PDB entry 1B90 | X-ray diffraction, 2.50 A resolution | chain A

[Chain A]
Protein: Protein (beta-AMYLASE)
From: Bacillus cereus
Notes: EC 3.2.1.2
UniProtKB: P36924 (AMYB_BACCE); residues 1-516 here correspond to UniProt positions 31-546 (UniProt number = residue number + 30)
Amino-acid sequence (516 residues; each row starts with the number of its first residue):
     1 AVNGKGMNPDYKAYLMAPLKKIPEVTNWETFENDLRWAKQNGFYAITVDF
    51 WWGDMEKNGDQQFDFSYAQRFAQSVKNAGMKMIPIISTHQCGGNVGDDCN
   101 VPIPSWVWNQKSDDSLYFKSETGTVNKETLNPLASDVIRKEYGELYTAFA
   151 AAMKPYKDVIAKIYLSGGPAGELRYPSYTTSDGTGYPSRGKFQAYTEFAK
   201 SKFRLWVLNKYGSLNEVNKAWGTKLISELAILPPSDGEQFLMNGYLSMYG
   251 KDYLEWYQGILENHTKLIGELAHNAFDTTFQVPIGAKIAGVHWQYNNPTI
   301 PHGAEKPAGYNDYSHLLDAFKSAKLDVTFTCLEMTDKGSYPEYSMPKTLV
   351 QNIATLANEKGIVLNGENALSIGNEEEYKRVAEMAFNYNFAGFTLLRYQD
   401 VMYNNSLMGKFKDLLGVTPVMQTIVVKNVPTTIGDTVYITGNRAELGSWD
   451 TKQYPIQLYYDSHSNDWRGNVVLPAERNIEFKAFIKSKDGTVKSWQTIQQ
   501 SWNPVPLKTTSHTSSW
Disulfide bonds: C91-C99
Bound ions: Ca2+: E56, D60, E141, E144
Curated features (UniProtKB/Swiss-Prot):
  - active site: E172 (Proton donor), E367 (Proton acceptor)
  - binding site (substrate): D49, H89, D97, K287, H292, T330, N368, A369, R397
  - binding site (Ca(2+)): E56, D60, Q61, E141, E144

[Summary]
E56, D60, E141 and E144 coordinate Ca2+. UniProt lists active-site residues E172 and E367, 9 substrate-binding
residues and 5 Ca2+-binding residues.
Chain A is Protein (beta-AMYLASE) (Bacillus cereus); the structure, Bacillus cereus beta-amylase apo form, was
determined by X-ray diffraction, deposited together with 1B9Z.
